4LP6 - chain A; structure by X-ray diffraction, 2.15 A resolution.

[Chain A]
Molecule: Carbonic anhydrase 2
Source organism: Homo sapiens
Notes: EC 4.2.1.1
Reference sequence: P00918 (CAH2_HUMAN); residue numbers follow UniProt; this construct covers 1-260
Sequence (260 residues; numbered 1 to 260; the number before each row is that of its first residue):
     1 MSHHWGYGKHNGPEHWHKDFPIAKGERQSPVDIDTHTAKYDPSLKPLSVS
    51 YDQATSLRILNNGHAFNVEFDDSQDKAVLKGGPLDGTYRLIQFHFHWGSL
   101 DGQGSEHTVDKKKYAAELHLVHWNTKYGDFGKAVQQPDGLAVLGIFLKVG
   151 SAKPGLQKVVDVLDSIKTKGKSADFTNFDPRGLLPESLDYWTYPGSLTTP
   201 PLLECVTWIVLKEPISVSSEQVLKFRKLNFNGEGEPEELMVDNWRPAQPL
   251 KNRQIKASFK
Unresolved in the structure: 1-3
Swiss-Prot annotation at these positions:
  - active site: H64 (Proton donor/acceptor)
  - binding site (Zn(2+)): H94, H96, H119
  - binding site (substrate): T198, T199
  - site: Y7 (Fine-tunes the proton-transfer properties of H-64), N62 (Fine-tunes the proton-transfer properties of H-64), N67 (Fine-tunes the proton-transfer properties of H-64), Q92 (Involved in the binding of some activators, including histamine and L-histidine)
  - modified residue: S2 (N-acetylserine), S165 (Phosphoserine), S172 (Phosphoserine)
  - natural variant: K18 (K18E: In Jogjakarta), Q92 (Q92P: In OPTB3), H94 (H94Y: In OPTB3 loss of activity), H107 (H107Y: In OPTB3), G144 (G144R: In OPTB3), P236 (P236H: In Melbourne)
  - mutagenesis: W5 (W5A: Impaired activity, not rescued by 4-methylimidazole (4-MI); when associated with W-64), Y7 (Y7F: Enhanced activity; Y7H: Reduced proton transfer rate), N62 (N62A: Reduced activity; N62D: Strongly reduced activity; N62H: Reduced proton transfer; when associated with A-64; N62L: Reduced activity; N62T: Reduced activity; N62V: Reduced activity), H64 (H64A: Reduced CO(2) hydrase activity, rescued by 4-methylimidazole (4-MI). Reduced proton transfer; when associated with H-62. Enhanced proton transfer; when associated with H-67 ...), A65 (A65F: Reduced activity; A65S: 2-fold decrease in enzyme efficiency, as determined by kcat/KM ratio, and efficiently inhibited by chlorzolamide; when associated with Q-67), N67 (N67H: Enhanced proton transfer; when associated with A-64; N67L: Reduced activity ...), H94 (H94C/D/E/N/Q: Strongly reduced CO(2) hydrase and p-nitrophenyl acetate esterase activities, impaired stability of zinc binding), E106 (E106A/Q: Strongly reduced CO(2) hydrase activity; E106D: Normal CO(2) hydrase activity), E117 (E117Q: Strongly reduced activity and sulfonamide affinity), H119 (H119D/N/Q: Reduced activity; H119E: Strongly reduced activity), V121 (V121A/G/I/L/S: Reduced CO(2) hydrase and p-nitrophenyl acetate esterase activities; V121K/R: Strongly reduced CO(2) hydrase and p-nitrophenyl acetate esterase activities), V142 (V142F/Y: Strongly impaired activity; V142G: Weakly impaired activity; V142H: Impaired activity), 4 further mutagenesis entries in UniProt
Bound ions: Zn2+ site 1: H4, H64 (together with Q4I); Zn2+ site 2 near H17 (its only coordinating residue here); Zn2+ site 3 near D34 (its only coordinating residue here); Zn2+ site 4 near H36 (its only coordinating residue here); Zn2+ site 5 near D72 (its only coordinating residue here); Zn2+ site 6: H94, H96, H119 (together with Q4I); Zn2+ site 7: K171, E233 (shared with 1 residue of chain B); Zn2+ site 8: D174 (shared with 1 residue of chain B); Zn2+ site 9 near E238 (its only coordinating residue here)
Small-molecule neighbours: Q4I (8-({[4-(3-aminopropoxy)-8-({[4-hydroxy-8-({[4-(2-methylpropoxy)-8-({[4-(3-{[(4-sulfamoylbenzoyl)amino]methyl}phenoxy)butyl]carbamoyl}amino)quinolin-2-yl]carbonyl}amino)quinolin-2-yl]carbonyl}amino)quinolin-2-yl]carbonyl}amino)-4-(carboxymethoxy)quinoline-2-carboxylic acid): Q92, H94, H96, E106, H119, V121, F130, G131, V134, V142, S196, L197, T198, T199, P201, L203, W208
Reported in the primary citation:
  - self-association interface (contacts with another copy of this molecule); pairs are residue here / residue on that copy: S172-S172 (water-mediated contact)
  - Zn2+ coordination: H4, H64, K171, E233
  - binding site for Q4I: F130, L197, P201, L203

[In short]
Chain A binds compound Q4I. Curated annotation (UniProt) lists active-site residue H64, 3 Zn2+-binding
residues, substrate-binding residues T198 and T199 and 16 mutagenesis sites. The paper reports a binding site
for Q4I at F130, L197 and P201 among others; Zn2+ coordination by H4, H64 and K171 among others.
Chain A is Carbonic anhydrase 2 (Homo sapiens); the structure, Crystal Structure of Human Carbonic Anhydrase
II in complex with a quinoline oligoamide foldamer, was determined by X-ray diffraction together with 4MTY
from the same study.
